8TEA - chains G and H of the 7 polymer chains in the assembly; structure by electron microscopy, 3.40 A resolution.

# Chain G
Molecule: CS2pt1p2_A10L Fab light chain
Source organism: Homo sapiens
Notes: antibody fragment or engineered binder
Amino-acid sequence (216 residues; row label = number of the first residue in the row; note: 1 number in that range is skipped by the numbering (no residue carries it; nothing is unmodelled there); a row labelled like 27A-27B holds insertion residues (27A, then the next letters in order)):
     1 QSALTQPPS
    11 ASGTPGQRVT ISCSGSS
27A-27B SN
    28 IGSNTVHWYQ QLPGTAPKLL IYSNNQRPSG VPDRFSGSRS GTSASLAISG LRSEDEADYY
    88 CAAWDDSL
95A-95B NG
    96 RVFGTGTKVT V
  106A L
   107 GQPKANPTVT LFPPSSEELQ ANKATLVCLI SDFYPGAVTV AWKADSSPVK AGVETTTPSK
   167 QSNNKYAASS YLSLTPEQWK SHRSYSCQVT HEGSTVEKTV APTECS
Unresolved in the structure: 1, 107-212
Disulfides: Cys23-Cys88

# Chain H
Molecule: CS2pt1p2_A10L Fab heavy chain
Source organism: Homo sapiens
Notes: antibody fragment or engineered binder
Amino-acid sequence (243 residues; each row starts with the number of its first residue; a row labelled like 82A-82C holds insertion residues (82A, then the next letters in order); numbers below 1 keep their minus sign (Met-18 is residue -18)):
   -18 MEFGLSWVFL VALIKGVQCQ VHLEESGGGL VKPGGSLRLS CVASGFSFSD YYMSWIRQAP
    42 GKGLEWLSYI S
   52A P
    53 SGSPTSNADS MKGRFTISRD NARSSLYLQV
82A-82C HSL
    83 RVEDTAVYYC ARDNTVFGVV TTPMDHWGQG TLVTVSSAST KGPSVFPLAP SSKSTSGGTA
   143 ALGCLVKDYF PEPVTVSWNS GALTSGVHTF PAVLQSSGLY SLSSVVTVPS SSLGTQTYIC
   203 NVNHKPSNTK VDKRVEPK
Unresolved in the structure: -18 to 1, 118-220
Disulfides: Cys22-Cys92

# Chain G / chain H interface
Pairs across the interface (27):
  Ser2(G) - Leu45(H)  hydrogen bond (side chain-backbone)
  Ser2(G) - Glu46(H)
  His34(G) - Pro105(H)
  Tyr36(G) - Pro105(H)  hydrogen bond (side chain-backbone)
  Tyr36(G) - Met106(H)
  Tyr36(G) - Trp109(H)  hydrophobic
  Gln38(G) - Gln39(H)  hydrogen bond
  Gln38(G) - Tyr91(H)  hydrogen bond
  Ala43(G) - Gly110(H)
  Pro44(G) - Tyr91(H)
  Pro44(G) - Trp109(H)
  Leu46(G) - Met106(H)
  Leu46(G) - Asp107(H)
  Asp85(G) - Lys43(H)
  Tyr87(G) - Lys43(H)  hydrogen bond (side chain-backbone)
  Tyr87(G) - Leu45(H)  hydrophobic
  Trp91(G) - Tyr50(H)  hydrophobic
  Leu95(G) - Asp61(H)
  Gly95B(G) - Trp47(H)
  Arg96(G) - Tyr33(H)
  Arg96(G) - Ser35(H)
  Arg96(G) - Trp47(H)
  Arg96(G) - Asp95(H)  salt bridge
  Arg96(G) - Met106(H)
  Phe98(G) - Ile37(H)  hydrophobic
  Phe98(G) - Leu45(H)
  Phe98(G) - Trp47(H)
Interface residues without a listed pair, chain G (18 interface residues in all): Tyr49, Asn95A, Gly99, Thr100
Interface residues without a listed pair, chain H (22 interface residues in all): Gly44, Thr57, Asn59, Val102, Thr104

# Summary
Chain G and chain H form an interface of 18 and 22 residues respectively, with 5 hydrogen bonds and 1 salt
bridge. Polar contacts include Arg96(G)-Asp95(H), Ser2(G)-Leu45(H) and Tyr36(G)-Pro105(H).
Here chain G is CS2pt1p2_A10L Fab light chain and chain H is CS2pt1p2_A10L Fab heavy chain, both from Homo
sapiens. Entry 8TEA (HCMV Pentamer in complex with CS2pt1p2_A10L Fab and CS3pt1p4_C1L Fab) was determined by
electron microscopy, deposited together with 8TCO.
